4NDK - chains A and B; structure by X-ray diffraction, 2.30 A resolution.

# Chain A (and B)
Name: E23P-YFP, GFP-like fluorescent chromoprotein FP506, related, chimeric construct,
From: Aequorea victoria
Notes: chain B of this document is another copy of the same molecule, construct and numbering; everything in this record applies to it too
UniProtKB: U6GSR1 (U6GSR1_EIMAC); residues 53-291 here correspond to UniProt positions 1-239 (UniProt number = residue number - 52)
Chain sequence (297 residues; each row starts with the number of its first residue; note: 2 numbers in that range are skipped by the numbering (no residue carries them; nothing is unmodelled there)):
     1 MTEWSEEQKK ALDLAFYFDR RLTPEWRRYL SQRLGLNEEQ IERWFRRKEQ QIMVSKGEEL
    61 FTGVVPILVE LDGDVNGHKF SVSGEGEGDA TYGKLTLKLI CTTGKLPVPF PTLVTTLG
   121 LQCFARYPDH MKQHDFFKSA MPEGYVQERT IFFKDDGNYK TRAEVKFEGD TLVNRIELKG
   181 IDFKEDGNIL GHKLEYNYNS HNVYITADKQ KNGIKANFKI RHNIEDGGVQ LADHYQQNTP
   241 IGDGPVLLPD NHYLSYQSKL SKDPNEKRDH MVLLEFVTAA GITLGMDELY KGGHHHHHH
Disordered / not traced: 1-7, 282-299 (chain B: 1-7, 283-299)
Differences from the reference sequence: initiating methionine (1); chromophore (118, 118, 118); expression tag (292-299)
Modified positions: Gly118 ({(4Z)-2-(aminomethyl)-4-[(4-hydroxyphenyl)methylidene]-5-oxo-4,5-dihydro-1H-imidazol-1-yl}acetic acid; CR2)
Covalent attachments: covalent link Gly118-Leu121

# Interface between chain A and chain B
Residue-residue contacts - 47 pairs, chain A then chain B:
  Tyr17(A) - Arg20(B)  hydrogen bond (backbone-side chain)
  Tyr17(A) - Lys48(B)  hydrogen bond
  Tyr17(A) - Ile52(B)
  Phe18(A) - Ile52(B)
  Phe18(A) - Ser55(B)
  Phe18(A) - Lys56(B)
  Phe18(A) - Glu59(B)
  Asp19(A) - Lys56(B)  salt bridge
  Arg20(A) - Tyr17(B)  hydrogen bond (side chain-backbone)
  Arg20(A) - Arg20(B)
  Arg21(A) - Gly244(B)
  Arg21(A) - Pro245(B)
  Thr23(A) - Glu143(B)  hydrogen bond
  Trp26(A) - Pro142(B)  hydrophobic
  Trp26(A) - Glu143(B)
  Arg28(A) - Gly169(B)
  Tyr29(A) - Leu60(B)
  Tyr29(A) - Phe167(B)  hydrophobic
  Tyr29(A) - Gly169(B)
  Tyr29(A) - Asp170(B)
  Gln32(A) - Gly169(B)
  Gln32(A) - Asp170(B)
  Arg33(A) - Glu59(B)  salt bridge
  Arg33(A) - Asp170(B)
  Lys48(A) - Tyr17(B)  hydrogen bond
  Ile52(A) - Tyr17(B)
  Ile52(A) - Phe18(B)
  Ser55(A) - Phe18(B)
  Lys56(A) - Phe18(B)
  Lys56(A) - Asp19(B)  salt bridge
  Glu59(A) - Leu14(B)
  Glu59(A) - Phe18(B)
  Glu59(A) - Arg33(B)  salt bridge
  Leu60(A) - Tyr29(B)
  Pro142(A) - Glu25(B)
  Pro142(A) - Trp26(B)  hydrophobic
  Glu143(A) - Thr23(B)  hydrogen bond
  Glu143(A) - Glu25(B)
  Phe167(A) - Tyr29(B)  hydrophobic
  Gly169(A) - Arg28(B)
  Gly169(A) - Tyr29(B)
  Gly169(A) - Gln32(B)
  Asp170(A) - Tyr29(B)
  Asp170(A) - Gln32(B)  hydrogen bond (backbone-side chain)
  Asp170(A) - Arg33(B)
  Gly244(A) - Arg21(B)
  Pro245(A) - Arg21(B)
Interface residues without a listed pair, chain A (26 interface residues in all): Leu14, Glu25
Interface residues without a listed pair, chain B (27 interface residues in all): Phe16

# In short
The interface between chain A and chain B involves 26 residues on one side and 27 on the other, with 7
hydrogen bonds and 4 salt bridges. Among the polar pairs are Asp19(A)-Lys56(B), Arg33(A)-Glu59(B) and
Tyr17(A)-Arg20(B).
Chain A and chain B are both E23P-YFP, GFP-like fluorescent chromoprotein FP506, related, chimeric construct,
(Aequorea victoria); the structure, Crystal structure of a computational designed engrailed homeodomain
variant fused with YFP, was determined by X-ray diffraction, deposited together with 4ZN8.
